PDB entry 5DLJ | X-ray diffraction, 2.60 A resolution | chains D and H of the 8 polymer chains in the assembly

# Chain D
Molecule: CRISPR-associated endonuclease Cas1
Organism: Escherichia coli K12
Notes: EC 3.1.-.-
Reference sequence: Q46896 (CAS1_ECOLI); numbering as in UniProt (aligned over 2-281)
Amino-acid sequence (280 residues; each row starts with the number of its first residue):
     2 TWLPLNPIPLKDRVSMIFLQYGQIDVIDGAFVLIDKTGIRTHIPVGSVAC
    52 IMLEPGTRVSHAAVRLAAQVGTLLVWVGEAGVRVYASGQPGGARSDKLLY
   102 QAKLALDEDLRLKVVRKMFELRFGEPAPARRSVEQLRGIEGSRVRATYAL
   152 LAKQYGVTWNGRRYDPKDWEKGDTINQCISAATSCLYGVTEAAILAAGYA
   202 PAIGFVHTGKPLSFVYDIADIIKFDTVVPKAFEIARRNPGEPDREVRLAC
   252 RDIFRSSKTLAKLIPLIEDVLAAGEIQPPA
Not modelled in the structure: 2-14
Curated features (UniProtKB/Swiss-Prot):
  - binding site (Mg(2+)): Glu141, His208, Asp221
From the paper describing this entry:
  - binding site for 39-mer DNA N1-F: Trp3, Tyr22, Val27, Asp29, Gly30, Arg59, Ser61, Glu80, Arg84, Tyr86, Arg163, Trp170, Thr184, Tyr188, His208, Tyr217, Arg245, Arg248

# Chain H
Molecule: 39-mer DNA N1-R
Sequence (39 nucleotides; numbered 1 to 39; the number before each row is that of its first residue):
     1 TTTTTTCGTAGCTGAGGCCCTCAGCTACGTTTTTTTTTT

# How chain D and chain H interact
Residue-residue contacts (14; chain D residue first):
  Tyr22(D) - DT6(H)  base contact
  Tyr22(D) - DC7(H)  stacking on the base
  Gly23(D) - DC7(H)  hydrogen bond to the sugar
  Asp36(D) - DT6(H)  phosphate contact
  Asp36(D) - DC7(H)  sugar contact
  Lys37(D) - DT6(H)  salt bridge to the phosphate
  Lys37(D) - DC7(H)  hydrogen bond to the phosphate
  Thr38(D) - DT6(H)  sugar contact
  Arg41(D) - DT4(H)  sugar contact
  Arg41(D) - DT6(H)  sugar contact
  Gly57(D) - DC7(H)  base contact
  Gly57(D) - DG8(H)  sugar contact
  Arg59(D) - DG8(H)  salt bridge to the phosphate
  Arg59(D) - DT9(H)  salt bridge to the phosphate
Interface residues without a listed pair, chain D (9 interface residues in all): Thr58
Interface residues without a listed pair, chain H (6 interface residues in all): DT5

# Summary
9 residues of chain D face 6 of chain H across their interface; the contacts include 2 hydrogen bonds, 3 salt
bridges and 1 aromatic stacking contact. Among the polar pairs are Gly23(D)-DC7(H), Lys37(D)-DC7(H) and
Lys37(D)-DT6(H). The paper reports a binding site for 39-mer DNA N1-F at Trp3(D), Tyr22(D) and Val27(D) among
others.
Here chain D is CRISPR-associated endonuclease Cas1 (Escherichia coli K12) and chain H is a 39-mer DNA N1-R.
Entry 5DLJ (Crystal Structure of Cas-DNA-N1 complex) was determined by X-ray diffraction (same publication as
5DQT, 5DQU and 5DQZ).
